6NW5 - chains A and B of the 4 polymer chains in the assembly; structure by X-ray diffraction, 1.70 A resolution.

Chain A (and B):
Name: Aminopeptidase
Organism: Thermotoga maritima
Notes: chain B of this document is another copy of the same molecule, construct and numbering; everything in this record applies to it too
UniProtKB: Q9X0E0 (Q9X0E0_THEMA); numbering as in UniProt (aligned over 1-331)
Sequence (331 residues; row label = number of the first residue in the row):
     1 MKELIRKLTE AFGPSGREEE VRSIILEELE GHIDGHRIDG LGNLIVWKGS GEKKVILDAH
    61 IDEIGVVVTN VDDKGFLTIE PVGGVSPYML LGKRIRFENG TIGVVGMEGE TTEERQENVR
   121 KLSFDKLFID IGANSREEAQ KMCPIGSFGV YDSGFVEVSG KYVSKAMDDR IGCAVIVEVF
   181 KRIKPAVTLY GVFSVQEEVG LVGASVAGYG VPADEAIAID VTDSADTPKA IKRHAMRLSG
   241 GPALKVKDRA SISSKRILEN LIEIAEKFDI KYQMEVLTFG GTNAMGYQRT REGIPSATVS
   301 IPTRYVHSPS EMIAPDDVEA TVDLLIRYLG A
Bound ions: Zn2+: His60, Asp168, Asp220; Co2+: Asp168, Glu198, His307
Reported in the primary citation:
  - Co2+ coordination: Asp168, Glu198, His307
  - Zn2+ coordination: His60, Asp168, Asp220
  - catalytic residues: Glu197, Glu198
  - mutagenesis - E197Q: abolished catalytic activity on L-Leu-pNA
  - conformationally variable residues: His60, Glu198, His307
  - contacts within the chain: His60-Asp62 (hydrogen bond), His60-Asp168 (hydrogen bond), His60-Asp169 (hydrogen bond), His60-Glu197 (hydrogen bond), His60-Glu198, His60-Asp220 (hydrogen bond)
  - self-association interface (contacts with another copy of this molecule): Lys232, Arg233, Arg249
  - mutagenesis - H60A (less than 0.1 s-1), H307A (less than 0.1 s-1): decreased catalytic activity on L-Leu-pNA

Chain A / chain B interface:
Residue-residue contacts (104):
  Asp72(A) - Pro228(B)
  Phe76(A) - Asp226(B)
  Phe76(A) - Thr227(B)
  Phe76(A) - Pro228(B)  hydrophobic
  Phe76(A) - Arg304(B)
  Phe76(A) - Tyr305(B)
  Tyr88(A) - Tyr88(B)  hydrophobic
  Tyr88(A) - Val119(B)  hydrophobic
  Met89(A) - Leu91(B)  hydrophobic
  Met89(A) - Gly92(B)
  Leu91(A) - Tyr88(B)  hydrophobic
  Leu91(A) - Met89(B)  hydrophobic
  Leu91(A) - Lys93(B)  hydrogen bond (backbone-side chain)
  Gly92(A) - Met89(B)
  Gly92(A) - Lys93(B)
  Gly92(A) - Pro309(B)
  Gly92(A) - Ser310(B)  hydrogen bond (backbone-side chain)
  Lys93(A) - Leu91(B)  hydrogen bond (side chain-backbone)
  Lys93(A) - Gly92(B)
  Lys93(A) - Lys93(B)
  Arg94(A) - Ser153(B)  hydrogen bond
  Arg94(A) - Gly154(B)  hydrogen bond (side chain-backbone)
  Arg94(A) - Val156(B)
  Arg94(A) - Val163(B)
  Arg94(A) - Ser164(B)
  Arg94(A) - Pro309(B)  hydrogen bond (side chain-backbone)
  Arg94(A) - Ser310(B)  hydrogen bond
  Ile102(A) - Val158(B)
  Val104(A) - Tyr305(B)  hydrophobic
  Val104(A) - Ser310(B)
  Glu108(A) - Pro228(B)
  Glu108(A) - Lys229(B)
  Gly109(A) - Lys229(B)  hydrogen bond (backbone-backbone)
  Gly109(A) - Ala230(B)
  Gly109(A) - Ile231(B)
  Glu110(A) - Lys229(B)  hydrogen bond (backbone-backbone)
  Glu110(A) - Ala230(B)
  Glu110(A) - Ile231(B)
  Glu110(A) - Lys232(B)  hydrogen bond (backbone-backbone)
  Thr111(A) - Ile231(B)
  Thr112(A) - Ile231(B)
  Thr112(A) - Phe279(B)
  Val119(A) - Tyr88(B)  hydrophobic
  Arg120(A) - Arg120(B)
  Phe128(A) - Thr227(B)
  Phe128(A) - Pro228(B)
  Phe128(A) - Tyr305(B)
  Asp130(A) - Arg304(B)  salt bridge
  Asp130(A) - Tyr305(B)  hydrogen bond
  Asp130(A) - Met312(B)
  Ile131(A) - Val158(B)
  Ile131(A) - Ser159(B)
  Gly132(A) - Val158(B)
  Gly132(A) - Ser159(B)
  Gly132(A) - Lys161(B)  hydrogen bond (backbone-side chain)
  Asn134(A) - Lys161(B)  hydrogen bond
  Glu138(A) - Ser159(B)
  Met142(A) - Ser159(B)
  Ser153(A) - Arg94(B)  hydrogen bond
  Gly154(A) - Arg94(B)  hydrogen bond (backbone-side chain)
  Val156(A) - Arg94(B)
  Val158(A) - Ile102(B)
  Val158(A) - Ile131(B)
  Val158(A) - Gly132(B)
  Ser159(A) - Ile131(B)
  Ser159(A) - Gly132(B)
  Ser159(A) - Glu138(B)
  Ser159(A) - Met142(B)  hydrogen bond
  Lys161(A) - Gly132(B)  hydrogen bond (side chain-backbone)
  Lys161(A) - Asn134(B)  hydrogen bond
  Val163(A) - Arg94(B)
  Val163(A) - Val104(B)  hydrophobic
  Ser164(A) - Arg94(B)
  Asp226(A) - Phe76(B)
  Thr227(A) - Phe76(B)
  Thr227(A) - Phe128(B)
  Pro228(A) - Asp72(B)
  Pro228(A) - Phe76(B)  hydrophobic
  Pro228(A) - Glu108(B)
  Pro228(A) - Phe128(B)
  Lys229(A) - Glu108(B)
  Lys229(A) - Gly109(B)  hydrogen bond (backbone-backbone)
  Lys229(A) - Glu110(B)  hydrogen bond (backbone-backbone)
  Ala230(A) - Gly109(B)
  Ala230(A) - Glu110(B)
  Ile231(A) - Gly109(B)
  Ile231(A) - Glu110(B)
  Ile231(A) - Thr111(B)
  Ile231(A) - Thr112(B)
  Ile231(A) - Arg115(B)
  Lys232(A) - Glu110(B)  hydrogen bond (backbone-backbone)
  Phe279(A) - Thr112(B)
  Arg304(A) - Phe76(B)
  Arg304(A) - Asp130(B)  salt bridge
  Tyr305(A) - Phe76(B)
  Tyr305(A) - Val104(B)  hydrophobic
  Tyr305(A) - Phe128(B)
  Tyr305(A) - Asp130(B)  hydrogen bond
  Pro309(A) - Gly92(B)
  Pro309(A) - Arg94(B)  hydrogen bond (backbone-side chain)
  Ser310(A) - Gly92(B)
  Ser310(A) - Arg94(B)  hydrogen bond
  Ser310(A) - Val104(B)
  Met312(A) - Asp130(B)
Also at the interface, not in a pair above, chain A (49 interface residues in all): Gly106, Arg115, Ala133, Lys165
Also at the interface, not in a pair above, chain B (49 interface residues in all): Gly106, Ala133, Lys165

Overview:
Chain A and chain B each contribute 49 residues to their interface; the contacts include 24 hydrogen bonds and
2 salt bridges. Polar contacts include Asp130(A)-Arg304(B), Leu91(A)-Lys93(B) and Gly92(A)-Ser310(B).
His60(A), Asp168(A) and Asp220(A) form the Zn2+ site. The paper reports catalytic residues Glu197(A) and
Glu198(A); H60A and H307A of chain A reduce catalytic activity on L-Leu-pNA.
Both chains are Aminopeptidase (Thermotoga maritima). Entry 6NW5 (Crystal structure of TmPep1050
aminopeptidase with its metal cofactors) was determined by X-ray diffraction (same publication as 5NE6, 5NE7
and 5NE8).
